Entry 6C6T (electron microscopy, 3.50 A resolution); this record covers chains A and I of the 9 polymer chains in the assembly.

[Chain A]
Molecule: 29-nt DNA strand
Sequence (29 nucleotides; each row starts with the number of its first residue):
     1 GGGCTGCGGT AGCGTGACGG CGAATACCC

[Chain I]
Name: DNA-directed RNA polymerase subunit beta
Organism: Escherichia coli (strain K12)
Notes: EC 2.7.7.6
UniProtKB: P0A8V2 (RPOB_ECOLI); numbering as in UniProt (aligned over 1-1342)
Amino-acid sequence (1342 residues; row label = number of the first residue in the row):
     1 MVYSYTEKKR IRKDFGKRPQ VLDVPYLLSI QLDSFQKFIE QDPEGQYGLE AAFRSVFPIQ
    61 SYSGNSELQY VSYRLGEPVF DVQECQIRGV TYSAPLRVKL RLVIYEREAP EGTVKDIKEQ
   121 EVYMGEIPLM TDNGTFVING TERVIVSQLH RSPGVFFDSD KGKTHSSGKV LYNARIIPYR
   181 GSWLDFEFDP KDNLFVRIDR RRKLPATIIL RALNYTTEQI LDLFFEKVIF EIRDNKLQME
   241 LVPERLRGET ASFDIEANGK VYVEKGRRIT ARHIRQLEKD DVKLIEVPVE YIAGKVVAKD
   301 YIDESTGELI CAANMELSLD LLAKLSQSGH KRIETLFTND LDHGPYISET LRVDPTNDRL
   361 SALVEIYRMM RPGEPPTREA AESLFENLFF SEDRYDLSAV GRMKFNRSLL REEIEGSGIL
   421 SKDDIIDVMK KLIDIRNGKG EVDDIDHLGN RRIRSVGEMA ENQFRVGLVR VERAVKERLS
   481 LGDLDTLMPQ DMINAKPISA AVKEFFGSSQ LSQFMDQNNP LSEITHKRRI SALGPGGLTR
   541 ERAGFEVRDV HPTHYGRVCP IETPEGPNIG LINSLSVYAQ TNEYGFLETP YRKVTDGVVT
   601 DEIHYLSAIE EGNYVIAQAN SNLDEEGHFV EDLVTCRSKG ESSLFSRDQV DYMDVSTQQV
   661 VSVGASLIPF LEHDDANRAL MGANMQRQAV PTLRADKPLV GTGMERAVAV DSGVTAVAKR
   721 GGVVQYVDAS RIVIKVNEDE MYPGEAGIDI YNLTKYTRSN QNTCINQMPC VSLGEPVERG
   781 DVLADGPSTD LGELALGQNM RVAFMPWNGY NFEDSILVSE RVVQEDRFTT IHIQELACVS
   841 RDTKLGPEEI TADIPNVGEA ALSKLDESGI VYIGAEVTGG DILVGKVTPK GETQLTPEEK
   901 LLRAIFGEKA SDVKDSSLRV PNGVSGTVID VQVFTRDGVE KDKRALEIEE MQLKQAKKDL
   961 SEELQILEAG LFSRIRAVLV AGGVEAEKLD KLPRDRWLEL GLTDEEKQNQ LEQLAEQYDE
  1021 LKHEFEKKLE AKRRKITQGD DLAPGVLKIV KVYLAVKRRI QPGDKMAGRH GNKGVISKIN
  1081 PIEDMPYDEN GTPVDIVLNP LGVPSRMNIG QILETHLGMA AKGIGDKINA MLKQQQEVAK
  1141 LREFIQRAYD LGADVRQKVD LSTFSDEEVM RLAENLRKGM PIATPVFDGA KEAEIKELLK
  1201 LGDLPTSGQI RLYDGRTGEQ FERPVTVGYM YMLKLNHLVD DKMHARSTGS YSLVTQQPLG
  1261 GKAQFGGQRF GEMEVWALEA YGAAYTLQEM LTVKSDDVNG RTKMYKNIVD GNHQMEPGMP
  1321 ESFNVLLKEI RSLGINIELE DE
Unresolved in the structure: 1, 891-912
UniProt features mapped onto this chain:
  - modified residue (N6-acetyllysine): Lys-1022, Lys-1200
  - mutagenesis: Ile-561 (I561S: Resistant to antibiotics salinamide A and B), Ile-569 (I569S: Resistant to antibiotics salinamide A and B), Ala-665 (A665E: Resistant to antibiotics salinamide A and B), Asp-675 (D675A/G: Resistant to antibiotics salinamide A and B), Asn-677 (N677H/K: Resistant to antibiotics salinamide A and B), Leu-680 (L680M: Resistant to antibiotics salinamide A and B), Glu-813 (E813K: Disrupts the enzyme's active center)

[Interface between chain A and chain I]
Residue-residue contacts (26):
  DG9(A) / Arg-470(I)  salt bridge to the phosphate
  DG9(A) / Arg-473(I)  phosphate contact
  DT10(A) / Arg-473(I)  salt bridge to the phosphate
  DT10(A) / Lys-476(I)  salt bridge to the phosphate
  DA11(A) / Arg-371(I)  hydrogen bond to the phosphate
  DG12(A) / Arg-371(I)  salt bridge to the phosphate
  DG12(A) / Arg-394(I)  salt bridge to the phosphate
  DC13(A) / Ser-182(I)  phosphate contact
  DG14(A) / Gly-181(I)  base contact
  DG14(A) / Asp-199(I)  hydrogen bond to the base
  DG14(A) / Arg-201(I)  hydrogen bond to the base
  DT15(A) / Arg-175(I)  sugar contact
  DT15(A) / Gly-181(I)  base contact
  DT15(A) / Trp-183(I)  stacking on the base
  DT15(A) / Asp-199(I)  base contact
  DT15(A) / Arg-200(I)  sugar contact
  DG16(A) / Arg-151(I)  base contact
  DG16(A) / Arg-175(I)  salt bridge to the phosphate
  DG16(A) / Arg-200(I)  salt bridge to the phosphate
  DG16(A) / Ile-445(I)  base contact
  DG16(A) / Arg-451(I)  hydrogen bond to the base
  DG16(A) / Leu-538(I)  base contact
  DG16(A) / Val-547(I)  base contact
  DA17(A) / Leu-538(I)  phosphate contact
  DA17(A) / Arg-542(I)  salt bridge to the phosphate
  DG19(A) / Lys-163(I)  phosphate contact
Other interface residues (no listed pair), chain A (11 interface residues in all): DC18
Other interface residues (no listed pair), chain I (22 interface residues in all): Gly-536, Gly-537, Thr-539

[Summary]
Chain A and chain I form an interface of 11 and 22 residues respectively; the contacts include 4 hydrogen
bonds, 8 salt bridges and 1 aromatic stacking contact. Polar contacts include DG14(A)/Asp-199(I),
DG14(A)/Arg-201(I) and DG16(A)/Arg-451(I). From UniProt: 7 mutagenesis sites on chain I.
Chain A is a 29-nt DNA strand and chain I is DNA-directed RNA polymerase subunit beta (Escherichia coli
(strain K12)); the structure, CryoEM structure of E.coli RNA polymerase elongation complex bound with RfaH,
was determined by electron microscopy, deposited together with 6C6S and 6C6U.
